PDB entry 4LU1 | X-ray diffraction, 1.92 A resolution | chains A and B

== Chain A (and B) ==
Name: Maf-like protein YceF
Organism: Escherichia coli
Notes: chain B of this document is another copy of the same molecule, construct and numbering; everything in this record applies to it too
Reference sequence: C9QYM5 (C9QYM5_ECOD1); residues 1-194 here correspond to UniProt positions 14-207 (UniProt number = residue number + 13)
Sequence (215 residues; row label = number of the first residue in the row; numbers below 1 keep their minus sign (Met-20 is residue -20)):
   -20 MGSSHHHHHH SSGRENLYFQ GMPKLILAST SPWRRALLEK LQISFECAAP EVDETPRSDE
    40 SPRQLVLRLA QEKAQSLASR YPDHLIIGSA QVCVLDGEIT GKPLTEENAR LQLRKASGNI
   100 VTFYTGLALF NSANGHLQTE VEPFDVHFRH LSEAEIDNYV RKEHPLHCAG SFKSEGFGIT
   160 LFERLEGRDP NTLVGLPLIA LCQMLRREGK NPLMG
Disordered / not traced: -20 to 2, 194 (chain B: -20 to 2, 80-83, 142-150, 194)
Construct notes: expression tag (-20 to 0); engineered mutation Ala69 (Asp82 in C9QYM5)
What the authors report for this chain:
  - mutagenesis - D69A: abolished catalytic activity

== Chain A / chain B interface ==
Pairs across the interface - 58 pairs, chain A then chain B:
  Lys19(A) - Glu154(B)  hydrogen bond (side chain-backbone)
  Lys19(A) - Phe156(B)
  Leu20(A) - Phe156(B)
  Leu20(A) - Ile158(B)  hydrophobic
  Leu20(A) - Thr159(B)
  Gln21(A) - Lys141(B)
  Arg128(A) - Arg185(B)
  Arg128(A) - Leu192(B)
  Glu134(A) - Asn190(B)  hydrogen bond
  Glu134(A) - Leu192(B)
  Asn137(A) - Leu192(B)  hydrogen bond (side chain-backbone)
  Asn137(A) - Met193(B)
  Tyr138(A) - Leu192(B)  hydrophobic
  Lys141(A) - Leu192(B)
  Glu154(A) - Lys19(B)  hydrogen bond (backbone-side chain)
  Phe156(A) - Lys19(B)
  Phe156(A) - Leu20(B)
  Phe156(A) - Gln21(B)
  Phe156(A) - Pro191(B)
  Phe156(A) - Leu192(B)  hydrophobic
  Ile158(A) - Leu20(B)  hydrophobic
  Ile158(A) - Asp168(B)
  Ile158(A) - Asn170(B)
  Ile158(A) - Ile178(B)  hydrophobic
  Thr159(A) - Pro191(B)
  Thr159(A) - Leu192(B)
  Leu160(A) - Leu192(B)  hydrophobic
  Phe161(A) - Ile178(B)
  Glu162(A) - Arg167(B)  salt bridge
  Glu162(A) - Ile178(B)
  Arg163(A) - Arg167(B)
  Leu164(A) - Gly166(B)
  Leu164(A) - Arg167(B)  hydrogen bond (backbone-backbone)
  Leu164(A) - Pro169(B)
  Gly166(A) - Leu164(B)
  Arg167(A) - Glu162(B)  salt bridge
  Arg167(A) - Arg163(B)
  Arg167(A) - Leu164(B)  hydrogen bond (backbone-backbone)
  Asp168(A) - Ile158(B)
  Pro169(A) - Leu164(B)
  Pro169(A) - Pro169(B)  hydrophobic
  Asn170(A) - Ile158(B)
  Leu177(A) - Ile158(B)  hydrophobic
  Ile178(A) - Ile158(B)  hydrophobic
  Ile178(A) - Phe161(B)
  Ile178(A) - Glu162(B)
  Arg185(A) - Arg128(B)
  Asn190(A) - Glu134(B)  hydrogen bond
  Pro191(A) - Lys141(B)  hydrogen bond (backbone-side chain)
  Pro191(A) - Thr159(B)
  Leu192(A) - Arg128(B)
  Leu192(A) - Glu134(B)
  Leu192(A) - Asn137(B)  hydrogen bond (backbone-side chain)
  Leu192(A) - Tyr138(B)  hydrophobic
  Leu192(A) - Lys141(B)
  Leu192(A) - Phe156(B)  hydrophobic
  Leu192(A) - Thr159(B)
  Leu192(A) - Leu160(B)  hydrophobic
Interface residues without a listed pair, chain A (33 interface residues in all): Ala133, Glu142, Gly155, Cys181, Met193
Interface residues without a listed pair, chain B (31 interface residues in all): Gly155, Leu177, Cys181

== Overview ==
Chain A and chain B form an interface of 33 and 31 residues respectively; the contacts include 9 hydrogen
bonds and 2 salt bridges. Polar pairs include Glu162(A)-Arg167(B), Lys19(A)-Glu154(B) and Glu134(A)-Asn190(B).
The paper reports that D69A of chain A abolishes catalytic activity.
Chain A and chain B are both Maf-like protein YceF (Escherichia coli); the structure, Crystal structure of the
uncharacterized Maf protein YceF from E. coli, mutant D69A, was determined by X-ray diffraction (same
publication as 4JHC, 4HEB and 2P5X).
